3M9J - chain A; structure by X-ray diffraction, 1.10 A resolution.

[Chain A]
Name: Thioredoxin
From: Homo sapiens
Reference sequence: P10599 (THIO_HUMAN); residues 1-105 here = UniProt positions 1-105
Chain sequence (105 residues; row label = number of the first residue in the row):
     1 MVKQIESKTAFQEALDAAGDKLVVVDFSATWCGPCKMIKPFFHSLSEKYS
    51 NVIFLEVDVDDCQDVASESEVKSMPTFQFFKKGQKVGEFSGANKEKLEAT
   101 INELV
Sequence notes: engineered mutation Ser69 (Cys in P10599), Ser73 (Cys in P10599)
UniProt features mapped onto this chain:
  - active site (Nucleophile): Cys32, Cys35
  - site: Asp26 (Deprotonates C-terminal active site Cys), Gly33 (Contributes to redox potential value), Pro34 (Contributes to redox potential value)
  - modified residue: Lys3 (N6-acetyllysine), Lys8 (N6-succinyllysine), Lys39 (N6-acetyllysine), Cys62 (S-nitrosocysteine), Lys94 (N6-acetyllysine)
  - mutagenesis: Cys32 (C32S: Loses its reducing activity, interaction with APEX1 and transcription activation; when associated with S-35), Cys35 (C35S: Loses its reducing activity, interaction with APEX1 and transcription activation; when associated with S-32), Asp60 (D60N: Loss of pH-dependence of dimerization), Cys62 (C62S: Retains its reducing activity. Retains interaction with APEX1 and transcription activation; when associated with S-69 and S-73), Glu70 (E70A: Strongly reduced interaction with CASP3; when associated with A-72), Lys72 (K72A: Strongly reduced interaction with CASP3; when associated with A-70)

[Summary]
UniProt lists active-site residues Cys32 and Cys35 and 6 mutagenesis sites.
Chain A is Thioredoxin (Homo sapiens); the structure, Crystal structure of human thioredoxin C69/73S double
mutant, reduced form, was determined by X-ray diffraction (same publication as 3M9K).
